Entry 6ZJE (X-ray diffraction, 1.48 A resolution); this record covers chain A.

Chain A:
Molecule: GTP:AMP phosphotransferase AK3, mitochondrial
Organism: Homo sapiens
Notes: EC 2.7.4.10
UniProt: Q9UIJ7 (KAD3_HUMAN); numbering as in UniProt (aligned over 1-227)
Chain sequence (227 residues; each row starts with the number of its first residue):
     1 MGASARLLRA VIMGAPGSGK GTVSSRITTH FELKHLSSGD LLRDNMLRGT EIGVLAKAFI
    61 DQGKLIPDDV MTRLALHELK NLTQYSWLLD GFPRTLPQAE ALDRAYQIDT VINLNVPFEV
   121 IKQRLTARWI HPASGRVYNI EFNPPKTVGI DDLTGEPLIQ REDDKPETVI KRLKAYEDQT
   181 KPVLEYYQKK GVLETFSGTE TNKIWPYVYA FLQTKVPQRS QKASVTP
Unresolved in the structure: 1-5, 220-227
Ion coordination: Na+ near Asn143 (its only coordinating residue here)
Ligand contacts: bis(adenosine)-5'-pentaphosphate (AP5): Ala15, Pro16, Gly17, Gly19, Lys20, Gly21, Thr22, Ser37, Ser38, Gly39, Leu42, Arg43, Ile60, Lys64, Leu65, Ile66, Met71, Asp90, Gly91, Phe92, Arg94, Gln98, Arg124, Leu125, Phe142, Arg172, Thr201
Swiss-Prot annotation at these positions:
  - region: Ser37 to Ile66 (NMP), Ala127 to Asp164 (LID)
  - binding site (GTP): Gly17, Gly19, Lys20, Gly21, Thr22, Arg128, Tyr138, Asn139, Arg161, Arg172, Thr201
  - binding site (AMP): Ser38, Arg43, Lys64, Gly91, Arg94, Gln98
  - modified residue: Lys20 (N6-succinyllysine), Lys34 (N6-acetyllysine), Ser37 (Phosphoserine), Lys57 (N6-succinyllysine), Lys64 (N6-acetyllysine), Lys80 (N6-acetyllysine), Lys174 (N6-acetyllysine), Lys189 (N6-acetyllysine), Lys203 (N6-acetyllysine)

Summary:
Ligands of chain A: bis(adenosine)-5'-pentaphosphate. Curated annotation (UniProt) lists 11 GTP-binding
residues and 6 AMP-binding residues.
Chain A is GTP:AMP phosphotransferase AK3, mitochondrial (Homo sapiens); the structure, Crystal structure of
human adenylate kinase 3, AK3, in complex with inhibitor Ap5A, was determined by X-ray diffraction, deposited
together with 6ZJB and 6ZJD.
